PDB entry 3VV5 | X-ray diffraction, 1.90 A resolution | chain A

Chain A:
Name: Amino acid ABC transporter, binding protein
Organism: Thermus thermophilus
UniProtKB: Q72JG5 (Q72JG5_THET2); residues 1-236 here correspond to UniProt positions 19-254 (UniProt number = residue number + 18)
Sequence (260 residues; each row starts with the number of its first residue; numbers below 1 keep their minus sign (Met-23 is residue -23)):
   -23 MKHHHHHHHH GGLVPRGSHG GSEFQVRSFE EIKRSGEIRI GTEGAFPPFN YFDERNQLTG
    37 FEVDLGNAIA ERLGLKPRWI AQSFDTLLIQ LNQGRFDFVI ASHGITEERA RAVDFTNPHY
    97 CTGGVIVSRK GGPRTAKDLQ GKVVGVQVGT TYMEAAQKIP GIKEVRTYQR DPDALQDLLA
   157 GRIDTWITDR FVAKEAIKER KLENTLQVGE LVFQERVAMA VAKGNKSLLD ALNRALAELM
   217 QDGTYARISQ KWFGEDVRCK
Not modelled in the structure: -23 to -1
Construct notes: expression tag (-23 to 0)
Cystine bridges: Cys97-Cys235
Ligand contacts: L-thialysine (SLZ): Glu19, Phe22, Asn26, Phe60, Ala77, Ser78, His79, Gly80, Arg85, Gln123, Gly125, Thr126, Thr127, Tyr128, Glu191
Reported in the primary citation:
  - binding site for L-thialysine: Glu19, Phe22, Asn26, Phe60, Ser78, Gly80, Arg85, Gln123, Thr127, Tyr128, Glu191

In short:
Ligands of chain A: L-thialysine. From the paper: a binding site for L-thialysine at Glu19, Phe22 and Asn26
among others.
Chain A is Amino acid ABC transporter, binding protein (Thermus thermophilus); the structure, Crystal
structure of TTC0807 complexed with (S)-2-aminoethyl-L-cysteine (AEC), was determined by X-ray diffraction
together with 3VVD, 3VVE and 3VVF from the same study.
